PDB entry 2FKD | X-ray diffraction, 2.70 A resolution | chains B and D of the 14 polymer chains in the assembly

== Chain B (and D) ==
Molecule: Repressor protein CI
Source organism: Enterobacteria phage 186
Notes: fragment: C-terminal domain; chain D of this document is another copy of the same molecule, construct and numbering; everything in this record applies to it too
UniProtKB: P08707 (RPC1_BP186); numbering as in UniProt (aligned over 83-192)
Sequence (110 residues; row label = number of the first residue in the row):
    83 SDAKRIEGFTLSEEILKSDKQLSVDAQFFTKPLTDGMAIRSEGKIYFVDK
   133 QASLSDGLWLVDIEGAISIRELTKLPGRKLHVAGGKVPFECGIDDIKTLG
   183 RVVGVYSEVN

== Chain B / chain D interface ==
Pairs across the interface - 17 pairs, chain B then chain D:
  Leu136(B) - Glu96(D)
  Ser137(B) - Glu95(D)
  Ser137(B) - Glu96(D)
  Asp138(B) - Glu96(D)  hydrogen bond (backbone-side chain)
  Asp138(B) - Arg152(D)  salt bridge
  Glu153(B) - Lys168(D)
  Thr155(B) - Lys168(D)
  Thr155(B) - Val169(D)
  Lys156(B) - Glu96(D)  salt bridge
  Leu157(B) - Glu146(D)
  Leu157(B) - Phe171(D)  hydrophobic
  Pro158(B) - Glu146(D)
  Pro158(B) - Phe171(D)
  Pro158(B) - Glu172(D)
  Gly159(B) - Glu146(D)  hydrogen bond (backbone-side chain)
  Arg160(B) - Glu146(D)  hydrogen bond (backbone-side chain)
  Arg183(B) - Glu95(D)  salt bridge
Also at the interface, not in a pair above, chain B (12 interface residues in all): His163
Also at the interface, not in a pair above, chain D (10 interface residues in all): Ala148, Cys173

== In short ==
Chain B and chain D form an interface of 12 and 10 residues respectively; the contacts include 3 hydrogen
bonds and 3 salt bridges. Polar contacts include Asp138(B)-Arg152(D), Lys156(B)-Glu96(D) and
Arg183(B)-Glu95(D).
Both chains are Repressor protein CI (Enterobacteria phage 186). Entry 2FKD (Crystal Structure of the
C-terminal domain of Bacteriophage 186 repressor) was determined by X-ray diffraction.
